8G92 - chain A; structure by electron microscopy, 3.60 A resolution.

== Chain A ==
Name: Sphingosine-1-phosphate transporter SPNS2
Source organism: Homo sapiens
UniProtKB: Q8IVW8 (SPNS2_HUMAN); residues 103-549 here = UniProt positions 103-549
Chain sequence (458 residues; each row starts with the number of its first residue):
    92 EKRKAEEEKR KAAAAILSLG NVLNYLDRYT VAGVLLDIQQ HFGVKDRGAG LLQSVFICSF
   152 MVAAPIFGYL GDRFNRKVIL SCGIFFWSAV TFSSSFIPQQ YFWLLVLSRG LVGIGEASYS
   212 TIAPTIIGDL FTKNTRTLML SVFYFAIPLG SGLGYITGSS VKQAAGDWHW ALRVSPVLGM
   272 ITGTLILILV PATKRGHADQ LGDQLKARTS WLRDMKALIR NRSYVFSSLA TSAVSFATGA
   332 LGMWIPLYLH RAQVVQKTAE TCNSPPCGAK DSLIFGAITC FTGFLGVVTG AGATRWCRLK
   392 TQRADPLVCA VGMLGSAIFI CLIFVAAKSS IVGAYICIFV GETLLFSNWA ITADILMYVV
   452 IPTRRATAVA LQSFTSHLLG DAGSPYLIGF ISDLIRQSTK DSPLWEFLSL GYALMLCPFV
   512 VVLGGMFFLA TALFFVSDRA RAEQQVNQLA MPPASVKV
Not modelled in the structure: 92-98, 286-300, 349-359, 540-549
Sequence notes: expression tag (92-102)
Residues lining bound ligands: YUX (3-[3-(4-decylphenyl)-1,2,4-oxadiazol-5-yl]propan-1-amine): Tyr120, Tyr235, Ile238, Pro239, Ser242, Thr329, Gly333, Phe366, Thr370, Val378, Glu433, Phe437, Trp440, Ala441
From the paper describing this entry:
  - binding site for YUX: Tyr235, Ile238, Val378, Trp440, Ala441
  - conformationally variable residues (side-chain flip): Phe236, Trp440
  - contacts within the chain: Phe236-Phe375 (hydrophobic contact)
  - mutagenesis - F236A, Y246A: unchanged expression

== In short ==
Chain A binds compound YUX. The paper reports a binding site for YUX at Tyr235, Ile238 and Val378 among
others; F236A and Y246A leave expression unchanged.
Chain A is Sphingosine-1-phosphate transporter SPNS2 (Homo sapiens); the structure, Structure of inhibitor
16d-bound SPNS2, was determined by electron microscopy, deposited together with 8EX4, 8EX5, 8EX6, 8EX7 and
8EX8.
